PDB entry 6B5I | X-ray diffraction, 2.60 A resolution | chains A and C of the 4 polymer chains in the assembly

# Chain A (and C)
Molecule: Retinal dehydrogenase 2
Organism: Homo sapiens
Notes: EC 1.2.1.36; chain C of this document is another copy of the same molecule, construct and numbering; everything in this record applies to it too
UniProtKB: O94788 (AL1A2_HUMAN); residue numbers follow UniProt; this construct covers 26-518
Chain sequence (493 residues; numbered 26 to 518; the number before each row is that of its first residue):
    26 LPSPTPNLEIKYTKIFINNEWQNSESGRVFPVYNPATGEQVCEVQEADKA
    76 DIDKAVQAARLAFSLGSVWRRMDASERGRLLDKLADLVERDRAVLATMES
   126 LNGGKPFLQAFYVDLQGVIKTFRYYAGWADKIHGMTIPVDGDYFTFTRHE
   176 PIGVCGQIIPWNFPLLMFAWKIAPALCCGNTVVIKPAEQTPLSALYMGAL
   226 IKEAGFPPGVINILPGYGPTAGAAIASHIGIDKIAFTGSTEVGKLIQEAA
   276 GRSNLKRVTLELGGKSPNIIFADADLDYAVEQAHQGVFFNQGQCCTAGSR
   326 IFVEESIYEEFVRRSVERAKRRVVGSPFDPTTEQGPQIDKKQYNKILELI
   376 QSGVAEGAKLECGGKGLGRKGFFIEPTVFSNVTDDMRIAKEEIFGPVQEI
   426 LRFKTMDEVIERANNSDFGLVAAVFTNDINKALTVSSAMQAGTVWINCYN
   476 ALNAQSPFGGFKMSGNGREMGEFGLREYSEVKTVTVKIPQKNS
Not modelled in the structure: 26
Swiss-Prot annotation at these positions:
  - active site: Glu286 (Proton acceptor), Cys320 (Nucleophile)
  - binding site (NAD(+)): Ile184 to Trp186, Lys210 to Glu213, Ser264 to Glu266, Lys366 to Lys370, Glu417
  - site: Asn187 (Transition state stabilizer)
  - modified residue: Tyr168 (Phosphotyrosine), Ser351 (Phosphoserine)
  - natural variant: Gln182 (Q182K: In DIH4), Arg347 (R347H: In DIH4), Ala383 (A383T: In DIH4; uncertain significance), Ser461 (S461Y: In DIH4)
Small-molecule neighbours: CU4 (1-(4-cyanophenyl)-N-(3-fluorophenyl)-3-[4-(methylsulfonyl)phenyl]-1H-pyrazole-4-carboxamide): Val138, Gly142, Lys145, Thr146, Asn187, Phe188, Leu191, Trp195, Gln310, Phe314, Cys319, Cys320, Thr321, Asn475, Leu477, Asn478, Ala479, Phe483, Met495
Reported in the primary citation:
  - binding site for CU4: Asn187, Phe188, Phe314, Cys320, Thr321
  - specificity-determining residues: Val138, Gly142, Thr321, Leu477 (proposed by the authors, not directly observed)

# Chain A / chain C interface
Residue-residue contacts - 133 pairs, chain A then chain C:
  Lys145(A) with Asp165(C), salt bridge
  Met160(A) with Glu497(C); Phe498(C), hydrophobic
  Ile162(A) with Gln480(C); Ser481(C); Pro482(C)
  Pro163(A) with Gln480(C)
  Val164(A) with Asn478(C); Gln480(C); Ser481(C)
  Asp165(A) with Lys145(C), salt bridge; Asn478(C), hydrogen bond (backbone-side chain); Gln480(C), hydrogen bond (backbone-side chain)
  Tyr168(A) with Cys473(C), hydrophobic; Ala476(C)
  Thr170(A) with Ser481(C)
  Thr172(A) with Pro482(C); Phe498(C)
  Arg173(A) with Ser462(C)
  His174(A) with Phe498(C)
  Glu175(A) with Ser462(C); Phe486(C)
  Gly268(A) with Leu280(C)
  Lys269(A) with Gly276(C); Arg277(C); Ser278(C), hydrogen bond (side chain-backbone)
  Gln272(A) with Gln272(C), hydrogen bond (backbone-side chain); Ala275(C); Gly276(C); Leu280(C)
  Glu273(A) with Gln272(C); Glu273(C); Arg277(C)
  Ala275(A) with Gln272(C)
  Gly276(A) with Lys269(C); Gln272(C)
  Arg277(A) with Lys269(C); Glu273(C)
  Ser278(A) with Lys269(C), hydrogen bond (backbone-side chain)
  Asn279(A) with Met488(C)
  Leu280(A) with Lys269(C); Gln272(C); Leu285(C), hydrophobic; Leu287(C), hydrophobic; Asn491(C)
  Arg282(A) with Gly485(C), hydrogen bond (side chain-backbone); Phe486(C); Lys487(C), hydrogen bond (side chain-backbone); Gly490(C), hydrogen bond (side chain-backbone); Asn491(C), hydrogen bond
  Leu285(A) with Leu280(C), hydrophobic
  Leu287(A) with Leu280(C), hydrophobic
  Tyr303(A) with Lys512(C)
  Ser461(A) with Lys507(C), hydrogen bond (backbone-side chain)
  Ser462(A) with Arg173(C), hydrogen bond; Glu175(C); Lys507(C), hydrogen bond (backbone-side chain)
  Ala463(A) with Leu90(C)
  Met464(A) with Lys507(C), hydrogen bond (backbone-side chain)
  Ala466(A) with Lys507(C)
  Gly467(A) with Val506(C); Lys507(C); Thr508(C), hydrogen bond (backbone-backbone)
  Thr468(A) with Thr508(C)
  Val469(A) with Thr508(C), hydrogen bond (backbone-backbone); Val509(C); Thr510(C), hydrogen bond (backbone-backbone)
  Trp470(A) with Thr510(C)
  Ile471(A) with Thr510(C), hydrogen bond (backbone-backbone); Val511(C); Lys512(C), hydrogen bond (backbone-backbone)
  Asn472(A) with Lys512(C)
  Cys473(A) with Tyr168(C), hydrophobic
  Ala476(A) with Tyr168(C), hydrophobic; Thr510(C)
  Asn478(A) with Val164(C); Asp165(C), hydrogen bond (side chain-backbone)
  Gln480(A) with Ile162(C); Pro163(C); Val164(C); Asp165(C), hydrogen bond
  Ser481(A) with Ile162(C); Val164(C); Thr170(C)
  Pro482(A) with Ile162(C); Thr508(C), hydrogen bond (backbone-side chain)
  Gly485(A) with Arg282(C)
  Phe486(A) with Glu175(C); Arg282(C); Glu505(C); Val506(C); Lys507(C)
  Lys487(A) with Arg282(C), hydrogen bond (backbone-side chain)
  Met488(A) with Ser278(C); Asn279(C); Leu280(C), hydrophobic
  Gly490(A) with Arg282(C), hydrogen bond (backbone-side chain)
  Asn491(A) with Leu280(C); Arg282(C), hydrogen bond
  Arg493(A) with Glu505(C), salt bridge; Val506(C), hydrogen bond (side chain-backbone)
  Glu497(A) with Met160(C)
  Phe498(A) with Met160(C), hydrophobic; His174(C); Val506(C), hydrophobic
  Arg501(A) with Arg501(C)
  Glu505(A) with Gly485(C); Phe486(C); Arg493(C), salt bridge
  Val506(A) with Gly467(C); Pro482(C), hydrophobic; Phe486(C); Arg493(C), hydrogen bond (backbone-side chain); Phe498(C), hydrophobic
  Lys507(A) with Ser461(C), hydrogen bond (side chain-backbone); Ser462(C), hydrogen bond (side chain-backbone); Met464(C), hydrogen bond (side chain-backbone); Ala466(C); Gly467(C); Phe486(C)
  Thr508(A) with Gly467(C), hydrogen bond (backbone-backbone); Thr468(C); Val469(C), hydrogen bond (backbone-backbone); Pro482(C), hydrogen bond (side chain-backbone)
  Val509(A) with Val469(C)
  Thr510(A) with Val469(C), hydrogen bond (backbone-backbone); Trp470(C); Ile471(C), hydrogen bond (backbone-backbone); Cys473(C)
  Val511(A) with Ile471(C), hydrophobic
  Lys512(A) with Tyr303(C); Ile471(C), hydrogen bond (backbone-backbone); Asn472(C)
Other interface residues (no listed pair), chain A (65 interface residues in all): Leu90, Thr265, Lys281, Gly492
Other interface residues (no listed pair), chain C (65 interface residues in all): Thr172, Thr265, Gly268, Lys281, Ala463, Phe483

# Overview
The chain A/chain C interface involves 65 residues from each chain; the contacts include 35 hydrogen bonds and
4 salt bridges. Among the polar pairs are Lys145(A)-Asp165(C), Arg493(A)-Glu505(C) and Asp165(A)-Asn478(C).
From the paper: a binding site for CU4 at Asn187(A), Phe188(A) and Phe314(A) among others; specificity
determinants Val138(A), Gly142(A) and Thr321(A) among others.
Both chains are Retinal dehydrogenase 2 (Homo sapiens). Entry 6B5I (ALDH1A2 liganded with
1-(4-cyanophenyl)-N-(3-fluorophenyl)-3-[4-(methylsulfonyl)phenyl]-1H-pyrazole-4-carboxamide (compound CM121))
was determined by X-ray diffraction, deposited together with 6ALJ, 6B5G and 6B5H.
